Entry 7UK9 (X-ray diffraction, 2.60 A resolution); this record covers chains A and H of the 4 polymer chains in the assembly.

Chain A:
Protein: Integrin alpha-IIb heavy chain
From: Homo sapiens
Reference sequence: P08514 (ITA2B_HUMAN); residues 1-457 here correspond to UniProt positions 32-488 (UniProt number = residue number + 31)
Amino-acid sequence (457 residues; numbered 1 to 457; the number before each row is that of its first residue):
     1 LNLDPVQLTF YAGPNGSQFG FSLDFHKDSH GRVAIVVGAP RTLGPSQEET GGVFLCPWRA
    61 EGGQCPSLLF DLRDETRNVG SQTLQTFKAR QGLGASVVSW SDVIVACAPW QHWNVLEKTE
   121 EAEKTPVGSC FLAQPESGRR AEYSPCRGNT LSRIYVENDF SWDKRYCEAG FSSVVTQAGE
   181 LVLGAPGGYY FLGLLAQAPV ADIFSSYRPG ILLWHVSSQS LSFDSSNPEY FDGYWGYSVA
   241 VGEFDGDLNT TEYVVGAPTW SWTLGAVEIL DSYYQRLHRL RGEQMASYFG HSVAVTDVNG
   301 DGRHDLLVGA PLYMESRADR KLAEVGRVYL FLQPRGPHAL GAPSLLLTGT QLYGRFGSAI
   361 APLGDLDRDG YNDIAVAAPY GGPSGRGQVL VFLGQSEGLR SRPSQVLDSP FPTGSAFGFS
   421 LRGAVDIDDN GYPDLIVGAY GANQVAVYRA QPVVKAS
Not modelled in the structure: 455-457
Cystine bridges: Cys56-Cys65, Cys107-Cys130, Cys146-Cys167
Bound ions: Ca2+ site 1: Glu243, Asp245, Asp247, Thr250, Glu252; Ca2+ site 2: Asp297, Asn299, Asp301, Arg303, Asp305; Ca2+ site 3: Asp365, Asp367, Asp369, Tyr371, Asp373; Ca2+ site 4: Asp426, Asp428, Asn430, Tyr432, Asp434
Ligand contacts: Lamifiban (NB9): Phe160, Tyr189, Tyr190, Leu192, Asp224, Ser225, Ser226, Phe231
Swiss-Prot annotation at these positions:
  - binding site (Ca(2+)): Glu243, Asp245, Asp247, Thr250, Glu252, Asp297, Asn299, Asp301, Arg303, Asp305, Asp365, Asp367, Asp369, Tyr371, Asp373, Asp426, Asp428, Asn430, Tyr432, Asp434
  - glycosylation (N-linked (GlcNAc...) asparagine): Asn15, Asn249

Chain H:
Protein: 10E5 Fab heavy chain
From: Mus musculus
Notes: antibody fragment or engineered binder
Amino-acid sequence (221 residues; row label = number of the first residue in the row):
     1 EVQLQQSGAE LVKPGASVKL SCTASGFNIK DTYVHWVKQR PEQGLEWIGR IDPANGYTKY
    61 DPKFQGKATI TADTSSNTAY LQLSSLTSED TAVYYCVRPL YDYYAMDYWG QGTSVTVSSA
   121 KTTAPSVYPL APVCGDTTGS SVTLGCLVKG YFPEPVTLTW NSGSLSSGVH TFPAVLQSDL
   181 YTLSSSVTVT SSTWPSQSIT CNVAHPASST KVDKKIEPRG P
Not modelled in the structure: 135-137, 220-221
Cystine bridges: Cys22-Cys96, Cys146-Cys201

How chain A and chain H interact:
Contacting residue pairs (22; chain A residue first):
  Arg77(A) with Asp102(H), salt bridge
  Val79(A) with Tyr104(H), hydrophobic
  Gln82(A) with Tyr104(H), hydrogen bond
  Leu84(A) with Tyr104(H)
  Glu117(A) with Lys59(H), salt bridge
  Asn149(A) with Tyr33(H), hydrogen bond; Tyr104(H), hydrogen bond
  Ile154(A) with Tyr57(H)
  Glu157(A) with Tyr57(H)
  Asn158(A) with Tyr57(H), hydrogen bond
  Ser205(A) with Tyr101(H)
  Ser206(A) with Tyr101(H)
  Ile211(A) with Asp102(H)
  Leu213(A) with Asp102(H); Tyr103(H), hydrogen bond (backbone-backbone); Tyr104(H)
  Trp214(A) with Tyr101(H); Tyr103(H)
  His215(A) with Asp31(H); Thr32(H); Tyr101(H), hydrogen bond (backbone-backbone); Tyr103(H)
Interface residues without a listed pair, chain A (17 interface residues in all): Gly80, Arg147
Interface residues without a listed pair, chain H (11 interface residues in all): Pro99, Leu100

In short:
The interface between chain A and chain H involves 17 residues on one side and 11 on the other; the contacts
include 6 hydrogen bonds and 2 salt bridges. Polar pairs include Arg77(A)-Asp102(H), Glu117(A)-Lys59(H) and
Gln82(A)-Tyr104(H). Ligands of chain A: Lamifiban.
Chain A is Integrin alpha-IIb heavy chain (Homo sapiens) and chain H is 10E5 Fab heavy chain (Mus musculus);
the structure, Integrin alpha IIB beta3 complex with lamifiban (Mn), was determined by X-ray diffraction
together with 7L8P, 7TCT, 7TD8, 7THO, 7TMZ, 7TPD and 15 further entries from the same study.
